8APA - chains P1 and Q1 of the 42 polymer chains in the assembly; structure by electron microscopy, 3.70 A resolution.

Chain P1 (and Q1):
Molecule: ATPase subunit 9, putative
Organism: Trypanosoma brucei brucei
Notes: EC 3.6.3.14; chain Q1 of this document is another copy of the same molecule, construct and numbering; everything in this record applies to it too
Reference sequence: Q38C84 (Q38C84_TRYB2); numbering as in UniProt (aligned over 1-118)
Sequence (118 residues; row label = number of the first residue in the row):
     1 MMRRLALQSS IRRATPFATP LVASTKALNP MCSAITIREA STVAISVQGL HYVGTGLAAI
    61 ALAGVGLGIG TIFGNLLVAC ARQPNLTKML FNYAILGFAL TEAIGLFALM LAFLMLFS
Unresolved in the structure: 1-40

Chain P1 / chain Q1 interface:
Residue-residue contacts (79):
  Ser-41(P1) with Thr-42(Q1), hydrogen bond (backbone-backbone); Val-43(Q1); Ala-44(Q1), hydrogen bond (backbone-backbone)
  Thr-42(P1) with Ala-44(Q1)
  Val-43(P1) with Ala-44(Q1), hydrogen bond (backbone-backbone); Ile-45(Q1); Ser-46(Q1), hydrogen bond (backbone-backbone)
  Ala-44(P1) with Ser-46(Q1)
  Ile-45(P1) with Ile-45(Q1), hydrophobic; Ser-46(Q1), hydrogen bond (backbone-backbone); Val-47(Q1); Gln-48(Q1), hydrogen bond (backbone-backbone)
  Ser-46(P1) with Gln-48(Q1)
  Val-47(P1) with Val-47(Q1), hydrophobic; Gly-49(Q1)
  Leu-50(P1) with Gly-49(Q1); Leu-50(Q1); Tyr-52(Q1)
  His-51(P1) with Tyr-52(Q1)
  Gly-54(P1) with Tyr-52(Q1); Gly-56(Q1)
  Leu-57(P1) with Val-53(Q1); Gly-56(Q1); Leu-57(Q1), hydrophobic; Ile-60(Q1)
  Ala-58(P1) with Ala-59(Q1), hydrophobic
  Ile-60(P1) with Ile-60(Q1), hydrophobic
  Ala-61(P1) with Ala-59(Q1); Ala-63(Q1)
  Gly-64(P1) with Ala-63(Q1); Leu-67(Q1)
  Leu-67(P1) with Leu-67(Q1), hydrophobic
  Gly-68(P1) with Leu-67(Q1); Gly-70(Q1)
  Thr-71(P1) with Gly-70(Q1)
  Ile-72(P1) with Gly-70(Q1); Phe-73(Q1), hydrophobic; Leu-77(Q1)
  Asn-75(P1) with Gly-74(Q1); Asn-75(Q1); Val-78(Q1)
  Leu-76(P1) with Leu-77(Q1), hydrophobic
  Ala-79(P1) with Leu-77(Q1); Val-78(Q1), hydrophobic; Ala-81(Q1)
  Arg-82(P1) with Val-78(Q1), hydrogen bond (side chain-backbone); Ala-81(Q1)
  Gln-83(P1) with Ala-81(Q1), hydrogen bond (side chain-backbone); Pro-84(Q1)
  Leu-86(P1) with Pro-84(Q1), hydrophobic
  Met-89(P1) with Thr-87(Q1)
  Leu-90(P1) with Leu-77(Q1)
  Tyr-93(P1) with Leu-77(Q1), hydrophobic; Thr-87(Q1); Phe-91(Q1), hydrophobic
  Ala-94(P1) with Leu-77(Q1), hydrophobic
  Leu-96(P1) with Phe-91(Q1), hydrophobic
  Gly-97(P1) with Phe-73(Q1)
  Leu-100(P1) with Phe-73(Q1), hydrophobic; Phe-98(Q1), hydrophobic
  Thr-101(P1) with Gly-66(Q1); Ile-69(Q1); Gly-70(Q1)
  Ile-104(P1) with Leu-62(Q1); Val-65(Q1), hydrophobic; Gly-66(Q1); Ile-69(Q1), hydrophobic; Glu-102(Q1)
  Phe-107(P1) with Glu-102(Q1)
  Ala-108(P1) with Leu-62(Q1)
  Met-110(P1) with Phe-113(Q1), hydrophobic
  Leu-111(P1) with Ala-59(Q1), hydrophobic; Ala-112(Q1), hydrophobic; Phe-113(Q1), hydrophobic
  Leu-114(P1) with Leu-116(Q1), hydrophobic
  Met-115(P1) with Tyr-52(Q1); Thr-55(Q1); Leu-116(Q1), hydrophobic
  Ser-118(P1) with Tyr-52(Q1)
Also at the interface, not in a pair above, chain P1 (43 interface residues in all): Val-53, Val-65
Also at the interface, not in a pair above, chain Q1 (41 interface residues in all): Thr-71, Cys-80, Arg-82, Leu-109

Summary:
Chain P1 and chain Q1 form an interface of 43 and 41 residues respectively, with 8 hydrogen bonds. Among the
polar pairs are Arg-82(P1)/Val-78(Q1), Gln-83(P1)/Ala-81(Q1) and Ser-41(P1)/Thr-42(Q1).
Both chains are ATPase subunit 9, putative (Trypanosoma brucei brucei). Entry 8APA (rotational state 1a of the
Trypanosoma brucei mitochondrial ATP synthase dimer) was determined by electron microscopy, deposited together
with 8AP6, 8AP7, 8AP8, 8AP9, 8APB, 8APC and 7 further entries.
